6OO5 - chains A and D of the 4 polymer chains in the assembly; structure by electron microscopy, 4.20 A resolution (low resolution: residue-level contacts below are approximate; hydrogen-bond / salt-bridge calls are withheld).

== Chain A (and D) ==
Name: TRPV2
From: Oryctolagus cuniculus
Notes: chain D of this document is another copy of the same molecule, construct and numbering; everything in this record applies to it too
UniProtKB: G1SNM3 (G1SNM3_RABIT); residues 1-762 here correspond to UniProt positions 56-817 (UniProt number = residue number + 55)
Chain sequence (786 residues; each row starts with the number of its first residue):
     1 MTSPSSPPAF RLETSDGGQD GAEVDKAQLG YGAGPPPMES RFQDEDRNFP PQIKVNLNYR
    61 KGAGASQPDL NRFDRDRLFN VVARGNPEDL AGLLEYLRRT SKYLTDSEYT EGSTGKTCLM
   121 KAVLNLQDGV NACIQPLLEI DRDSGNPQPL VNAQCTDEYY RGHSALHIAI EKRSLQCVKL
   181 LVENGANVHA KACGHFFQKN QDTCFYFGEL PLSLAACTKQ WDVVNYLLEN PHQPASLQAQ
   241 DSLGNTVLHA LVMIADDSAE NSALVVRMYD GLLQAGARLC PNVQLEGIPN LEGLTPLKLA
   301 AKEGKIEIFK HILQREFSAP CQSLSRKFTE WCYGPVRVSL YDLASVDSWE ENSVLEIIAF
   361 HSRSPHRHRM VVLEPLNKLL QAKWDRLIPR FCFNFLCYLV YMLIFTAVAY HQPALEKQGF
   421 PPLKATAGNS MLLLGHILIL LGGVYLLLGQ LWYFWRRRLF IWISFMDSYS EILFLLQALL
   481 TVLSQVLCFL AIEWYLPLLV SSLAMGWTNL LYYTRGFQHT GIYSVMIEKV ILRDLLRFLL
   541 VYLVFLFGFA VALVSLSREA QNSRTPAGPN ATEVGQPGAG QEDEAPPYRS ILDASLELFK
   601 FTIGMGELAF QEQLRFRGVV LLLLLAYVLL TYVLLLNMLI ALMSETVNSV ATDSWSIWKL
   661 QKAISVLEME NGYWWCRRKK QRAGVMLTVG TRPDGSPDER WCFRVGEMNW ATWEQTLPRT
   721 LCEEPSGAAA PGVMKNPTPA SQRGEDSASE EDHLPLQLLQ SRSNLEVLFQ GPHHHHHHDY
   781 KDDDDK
Not modelled in the structure: 1-72, 414-426, 460-463, 559-585, 727-786
Differences from the reference sequence: engineered mutation Ser470 (Phe525 in G1SNM3), Met505 (Leu560 in G1SNM3), Thr508 (Leu563 in G1SNM3), Glu528 (Gln583 in G1SNM3); conflict Ala504 (Val559 in G1SNM3); expression tag (763-786)
Ligand contacts:
  - resiniferatoxin (6EU), molecule 1: Tyr469, Ser470, Leu473, Ala504, Met505, Thr508, Asn509, Leu511, Tyr512, Ser524, Glu528, Ile531
  - resiniferatoxin (6EU), molecule 2: Ala626, Leu629, Leu630

== Chain A / chain D interface ==
Residue-residue contacts (41):
  Trp331(A) with Phe196(D)
  Tyr333(A) with His163(D); Glu171(D)
  Pro335(A) with Phe205(D)
  Thr406(A) with Val551(D)
  Ala409(A) with Ser555(D)
  Tyr410(A) with Val554(D); Ser555(D)
  Pro497(A) with Val619(D)
  Val500(A) with Val619(D)
  Leu503(A) with Val551(D)
  Trp507(A) with Val544(D)
  His519(A) with Arg533(D)
  Tyr523(A) with Phe538(D); Leu634(D); Asn637(D); Met638(D)
  Met526(A) with Asn637(D); Ile640(D)
  Ile527(A) with Asn637(D)
  Leu596(A) with Leu621(D)
  Phe599(A) with Leu625(D)
  Ile603(A) with Phe601(D)
  Gly604(A) with Gly604(D)
  Met605(A) with Gly604(D); Gly606(D); Glu607(D)
  Leu635(A) with Tyr632(D)
  Leu639(A) with Leu636(D); Leu639(D)
  Leu642(A) with Leu636(D)
  Met643(A) with Met643(D)
  Gly706(A) with Thr203(D)
  Trp710(A) with Ile254(D)
  Trp713(A) with Arg173(D); Thr218(D)
  Glu724(A) with Lys116(D); Lys121(D); Leu124(D)
  Pro725(A) with Tyr160(D)
  Ser726(A) with Tyr160(D)
Interface residues without a listed pair, chain A (35 interface residues in all): Val336, Ala504, Thr508, Leu511, Val530, Glu723
Interface residues without a listed pair, chain D (48 interface residues in all): His167, Ile168, Leu214, Cys217, Asn261, Arg537, Val541, Phe545, Phe547, Gly548, Ala552, Leu556, Ile591, Leu623, Val628

== In short ==
The interface between chain A and chain D involves 35 residues on one side and 48 on the other. Chain A binds
resiniferatoxin.
Chain A and chain D are both TRPV2 (Oryctolagus cuniculus); the structure, Cryo-EM structure of the
C2-symmetric TRPV2/RTx complex in amphipol resolved to 4.2 A, was determined by electron microscopy together
with 6OO3, 6OO4 and 6OO7 from the same study.
